PDB entry 3ZGX | X-ray diffraction, 3.40 A resolution | chains A and B of the 4 polymer chains in the assembly

== Chain A (and B) ==
Molecule: Chromosome partition protein smc
Source organism: Bacillus subtilis
Notes: fragment: smc head domain, residues 1-219, 983-1186; chain B of this document is another copy of the same molecule, construct and numbering; everything in this record applies to it too
UniProt: P51834 (SMC_BACSU); numbering as in UniProt; present here: 1-219, 983-1186
Sequence (426 residues; numbered 1 to 1186; 760 numbers in that range are skipped by the numbering (no residue carries them; nothing is unmodelled there); the number before each row is that of its first residue):
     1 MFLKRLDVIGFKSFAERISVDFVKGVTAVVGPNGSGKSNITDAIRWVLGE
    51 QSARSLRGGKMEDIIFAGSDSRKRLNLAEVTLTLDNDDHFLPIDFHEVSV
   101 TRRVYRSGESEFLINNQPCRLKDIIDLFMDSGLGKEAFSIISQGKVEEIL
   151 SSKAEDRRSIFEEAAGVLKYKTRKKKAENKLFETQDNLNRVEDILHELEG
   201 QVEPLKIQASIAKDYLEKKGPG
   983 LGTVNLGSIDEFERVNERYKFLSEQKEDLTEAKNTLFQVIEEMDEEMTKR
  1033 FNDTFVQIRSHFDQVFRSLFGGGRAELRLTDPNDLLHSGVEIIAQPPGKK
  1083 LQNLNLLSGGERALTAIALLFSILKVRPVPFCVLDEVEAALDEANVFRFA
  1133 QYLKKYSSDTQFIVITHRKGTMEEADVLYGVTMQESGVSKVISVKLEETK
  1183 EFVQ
Unresolved in the structure: 33-35, 53-76, 95, 131-135, 201-222, 983-993, 1166-1169, 1176-1186 (chain B: 33-35, 53-70, 95, 131-135, 201-222, 983-993, 1166-1169, 1176-1186)
Construct notes: linker (220-222)
UniProt features mapped onto this chain:
  - binding site (ATP): Pro32 to Asn39

== Interface between chain A and chain B ==
Residue-residue contacts (16; chain A residue first):
  Gly49(A) with Leu121(B)
  Glu50(A) with Arg120(B), salt bridge
  Ser107(A) with Ser71(B); Arg72(B)
  Glu109(A) with Ser71(B), hydrogen bond; Arg72(B)
  Arg120(A) with Glu50(B), salt bridge; Gln51(B)
  Leu121(A) with Gly49(B)
  Lys122(A) with Glu136(B), salt bridge
  Ile125(A) with Ile125(B), hydrophobic
  Met129(A) with Lys122(B); Met129(B), hydrophobic
  Glu136(A) with Arg120(B), salt bridge; Lys122(B), salt bridge
  Asn179(A) with Asp94(B)
Other interface residues (no listed pair), chain A (20 interface residues in all): Gln51, Asp94, Arg106, Gly108, Asp126, Asp130, Ala137, Thr172, Arg173
Other interface residues (no listed pair), chain B (20 interface residues in all): Lys73, Arg106, Asp126, Asp130, Ala137, Thr172, Arg173, Asn179

== Summary ==
The chain A/chain B interface involves 20 residues from each chain, with 1 hydrogen bond and 5 salt bridges.
Among the polar pairs are Glu50(A)-Arg120(B), Lys122(A)-Glu136(B) and Glu136(A)-Arg120(B). UniProt lists 8
ATP-binding residues on chain A.
Chain A and chain B are both Chromosome partition protein smc (Bacillus subtilis); the structure, Crystal
structure of the kleisin-N SMC interface in prokaryotic condensin, was determined by X-ray diffraction,
deposited together with 4I98 and 4I99.
